PDB entry 4G3J | X-ray diffraction, 1.83 A resolution | chain A

[Chain A]
Name: sterol 14-alpha-demethylase
From: Trypanosoma brucei
Notes: EC 1.14.13.70
Reference sequence: Q385E8 (Q385E8_TRYB2); numbering as in UniProt (aligned over 29-476)
Sequence (448 residues; numbered 29 to 476; the number before each row is that of its first residue):
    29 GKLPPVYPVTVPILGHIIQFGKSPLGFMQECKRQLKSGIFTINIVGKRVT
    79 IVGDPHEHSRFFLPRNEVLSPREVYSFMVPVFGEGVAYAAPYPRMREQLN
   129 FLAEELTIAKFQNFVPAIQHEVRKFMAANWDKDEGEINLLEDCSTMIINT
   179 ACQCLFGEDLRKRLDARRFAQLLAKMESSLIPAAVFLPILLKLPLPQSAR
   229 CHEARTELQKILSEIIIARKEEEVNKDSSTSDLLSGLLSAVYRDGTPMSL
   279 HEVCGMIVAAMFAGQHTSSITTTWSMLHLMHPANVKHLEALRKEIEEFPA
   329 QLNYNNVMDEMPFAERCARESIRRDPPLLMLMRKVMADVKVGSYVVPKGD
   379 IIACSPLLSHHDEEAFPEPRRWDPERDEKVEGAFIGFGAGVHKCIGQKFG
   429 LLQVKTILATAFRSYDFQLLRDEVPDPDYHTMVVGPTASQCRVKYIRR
Construct notes: engineered mutation G29 (Pro in Q385E8), K30 (Thr in Q385E8), L31 (Asp in Q385E8)
Metal / ion sites: heme Fe: C422 (together with VNT)
Ligand contacts:
  - heme (HEM): Y103, Y116, R124, L127, L130, L134, A288, A291, G292, T295, S296, T299, I350, P355, L356, L359, R361, I413, G414, F415, G416, V419, H420, K421, C422, I423, G424, Q425, F427, G428
  - VNT (N-[(1R)-1-(2,4-dichlorophenyl)-2-(1H-1,2,4-triazol-1-yl)ethyl]-4-(5-phenyl-1,3,4-oxadiazol-2-yl)benzamide): F48, Y103, F105, M106, F110, Y116, L127, P210, F214, A287, F290, A291, T295, L356, M358, M360, M460, V461

[Overview]
Ligands of chain A: heme and compound VNT.
Chain A is sterol 14-alpha-demethylase (Trypanosoma brucei); the structure, Sterol 14-alpha demethylase
(CYP51) from Trypanosoma brucei in complex with the VNI derivative
(R)-N-(1-(2,4-dichlorophenyl)-2-(1H-1,2,4-triazol-1-yl)ethyl)-4-(5-phenyl-1,3,4-oxadiazol-2-yl)benzamide
[R-VNI-triazole (VNT)], was determined by X-ray diffraction together with 4G7G from the same study.
